Entry 6SKO (electron microscopy, 3.40 A resolution); this record covers chains 5 and I of the 7 polymer chains in the assembly.

== Chain 5 ==
Molecule: Minichromosome maintenance protein 5
Source organism: Saccharomyces cerevisiae (strain ATCC 204508 / S288c)
Notes: EC 3.6.4.12; fragment: Mcm7-CTD
UniProtKB: P29496 (MCM5_YEAST); residues 1-775 here = UniProt positions 1-775
Sequence (775 residues; each row starts with the number of its first residue):
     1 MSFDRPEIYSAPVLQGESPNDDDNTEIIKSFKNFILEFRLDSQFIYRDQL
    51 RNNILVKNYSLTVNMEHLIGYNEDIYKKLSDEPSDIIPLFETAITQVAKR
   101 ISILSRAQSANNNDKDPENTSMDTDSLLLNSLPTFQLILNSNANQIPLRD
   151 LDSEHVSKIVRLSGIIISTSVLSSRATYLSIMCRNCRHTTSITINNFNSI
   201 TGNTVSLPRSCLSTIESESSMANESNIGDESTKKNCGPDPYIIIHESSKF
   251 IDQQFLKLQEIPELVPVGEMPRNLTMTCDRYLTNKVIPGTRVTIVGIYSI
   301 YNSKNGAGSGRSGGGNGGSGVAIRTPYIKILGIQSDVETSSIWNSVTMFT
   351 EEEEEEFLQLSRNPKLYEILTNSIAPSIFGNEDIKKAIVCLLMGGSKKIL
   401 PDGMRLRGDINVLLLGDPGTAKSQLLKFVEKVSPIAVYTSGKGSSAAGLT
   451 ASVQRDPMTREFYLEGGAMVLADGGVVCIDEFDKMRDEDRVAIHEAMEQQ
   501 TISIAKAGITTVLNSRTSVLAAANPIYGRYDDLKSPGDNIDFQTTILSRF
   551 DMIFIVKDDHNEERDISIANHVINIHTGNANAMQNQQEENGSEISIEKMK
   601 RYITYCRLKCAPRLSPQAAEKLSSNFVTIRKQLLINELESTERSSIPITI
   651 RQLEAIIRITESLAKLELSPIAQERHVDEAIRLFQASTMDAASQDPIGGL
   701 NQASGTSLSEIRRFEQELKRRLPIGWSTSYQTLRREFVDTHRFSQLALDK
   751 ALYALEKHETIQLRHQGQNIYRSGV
Disordered / not traced: 1-347, 416-420, 444-445, 456-461, 525-543, 557-560, 578-591, 637-646, 688-775
Residues lining bound ligands: AMP-PNP (ANP; phosphoaminophosphonic acid-adenylate ester): Ser548, Arg549, Ile650, Arg651, Glu654
Swiss-Prot annotation at these positions:
  - motif: Ser548 to Asp551 (Arginine finger)
  - binding site (ATP): Gly416 to Ser423
  - mutagenesis: Lys422 (K422A: Loss of MCM2-7 complex helicase activity)

== Chain I ==
Molecule: ssDNA, leading-strand template
Notes: fragment: Mcm3-CTD
Sequence (85 nucleotides; numbered -44 to 40; the number before each row is that of its first residue; numbers below 1 keep their minus sign (DT-44 is residue -44)):
   -44 TAGAGTAGGAAGTGATGGTAAGTGATTAGAGAATTGGAGAGTGTGTTTTT
     6 TTTTTTTTTTTTTTTTTTTTTTTTTTTTTTTTTTT
Disordered / not traced: -44 to 0, 17-40

== How chain 5 and chain I interact ==
Pairs across the interface - 12 pairs, chain 5 then chain I:
  Ser452(5) - DT14(I)  phosphate contact
  Val453(5) - DT13(I)  phosphate contact
  Val453(5) - DT14(I)  phosphate contact
  Arg455(5) - DT11(I)  hydrogen bond to the base
  Arg455(5) - DT12(I)  base contact
  Phe462(5) - DT12(I)  sugar contact
  Phe462(5) - DT13(I)  sugar contact
  Glu488(5) - DT14(I)  phosphate contact
  Lys506(5) - DT13(I)  phosphate contact
  Lys506(5) - DT14(I)  salt bridge to the phosphate
  Ala507(5) - DT12(I)  phosphate contact
  Ala507(5) - DT13(I)  hydrogen bond to the phosphate

== Overview ==
7 residues of chain 5 and 4 residues of chain I are in contact, with 2 hydrogen bonds and 1 salt bridge. Polar
pairs include Arg455(5)-DT11(I), Ala507(5)-DT13(I) and Lys506(5)-DT14(I). Chain 5 binds AMP-PNP.
Chain 5 is Minichromosome maintenance protein 5 (Saccharomyces cerevisiae (strain ATCC 204508 / S288c)) and
chain I is ssDNA, leading-strand template; the structure, Cryo-EM Structure of the Fork Protection Complex
Bound to CMG at a Replication Fork - conformation ..., was determined by electron microscopy together with
6SKL from the same study.
